6F1C - chains A and C of the 4 polymer chains in the assembly; structure by X-ray diffraction, 4.20 A resolution (low resolution: residue-level contacts below are approximate; hydrogen-bond / salt-bridge calls are withheld).

== Chain A (and C) ==
Name: Complement C1r subcomponent
Organism: Homo sapiens
Notes: EC 3.4.21.41; chain C of this document is another copy of the same molecule, construct and numbering; everything in this record applies to it too
UniProtKB: P00736 (C1R_HUMAN); residues 1-291 here correspond to UniProt positions 18-308 (UniProt number = residue number + 17)
Amino-acid sequence (291 residues; numbered 1 to 291; the number before each row is that of its first residue):
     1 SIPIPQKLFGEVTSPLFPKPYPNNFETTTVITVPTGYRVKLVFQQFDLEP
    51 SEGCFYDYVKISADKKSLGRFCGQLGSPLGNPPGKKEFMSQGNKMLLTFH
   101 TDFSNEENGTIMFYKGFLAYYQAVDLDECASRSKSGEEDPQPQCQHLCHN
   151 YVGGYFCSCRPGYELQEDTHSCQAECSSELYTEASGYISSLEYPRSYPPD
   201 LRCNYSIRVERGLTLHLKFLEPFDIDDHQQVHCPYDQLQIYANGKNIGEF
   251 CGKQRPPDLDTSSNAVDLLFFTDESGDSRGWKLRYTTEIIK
UniProt features mapped onto this chain:
  - binding site (Ca(2+)): E49, D57, D102, D125, L126, E128, N150, Y151, G154, D226, D236, D273, D277
  - modified residue: N150 (3R: -3-hydroxyasparagine), S189 (Phosphoserine)
  - glycosylation (N-linked (GlcNAc...) asparagine): N108, N204
Disulfides: C54-C72, C129-C148, C144-C157, C159-C172, C176-C203, C233-C251
Covalently attached groups: N-acetylglucosamine (NAG) linked to N108, N204
Bound ions: Ca2+ site 1: N23, E49, D57, D102, S104, N105; Ca2+ site 2: D125, L126, E128, Y151, G154; Na+: S190, L191, E192, R195, R279; Ca2+ site 3: D226, D236, D273, S275
From the paper describing this entry:
  - post-translational modification sites: N204

== Interface between chain A and chain C ==
Residue-residue contacts - 16 pairs, chain A then chain C:
  E52(A) with Q230(C)
  K60(A) with E274(C)
  S67(A) with E274(C)
  S133(A) with D139(C)
  G136(A) with E137(C); D139(C); Q141(C)
  E138(A) with R132(C); E137(C)
  D139(A) with R132(C); Q141(C); P142(C)
  P140(A) with Q141(C)
  P234(A) with F55(C)
  E274(A) with K60(C); S67(C)
Also at the interface, not in a pair above, chain A (16 interface residues in all): F55, E137, H228, Q230, V231, Y235
Also at the interface, not in a pair above, chain C (14 interface residues in all): E52, G53, R70, P234

== In short ==
16 residues of chain A face 14 of chain C across their interface. Covalently linked N-acetylglucosamine: at
N108(A) and N204(A). The Ca2+ site 1 is built by N23(A), E49(A), D57(A), D102(A), S104(A) and N105(A). From
UniProt: 13 Ca2+-binding residues on chain A. The paper reports a modification site at N204(A).
Both chains are Complement C1r subcomponent (Homo sapiens). Entry 6F1C (C1rC1s complex) was determined by
X-ray diffraction, deposited together with 6F39, 6F1D and 6F1H.
